8CA7 - chains A and E of the 9 polymer chains in the assembly; structure by electron microscopy, 2.06 A resolution.

Chain A:
Molecule: 16S rRNA
Source organism: Escherichia coli BW25113
Sequence (1540 nucleotides; row label = number of the first residue in the row; note: 633 numbers in that range are skipped by the numbering (no residue carries them; nothing is unmodelled there); a row labelled like 889A-889Z holds insertion residues (889A, then the next letters in order)):
     1 AAAUUGAAGA GUUUGAUC
   623 AUGGCUCAGA UUGAACGCUG GCGGCAGGCC UAACACAUGC AAGUCGAACG GUAACAGGAA
   683 GAAGCUUGCU UCUUUGCUGA CGAGUGGCGG ACGGGUGAGU AAUGUCUGGG AAACUGCCUG
   743 AUGGAGGGGG AUAACUACUG GAAACGGUAG CUAAUACCGC AUAACGUCGC AAGACCAAAG
   803 AGGGGGACCU UCGGGCCUCU UGCCAUCGGA UGUGCCCAGA UGGGAUUAGC UAGUAGGUGG
   863 GGUAACGGCU CACCUAGGCG ACGAUCC
889A-889Z CUAGCUGGUCUGAGAGGAUGACCAGC
890A-890Z CACACUGGAACUGAGACACGGUCCAG
891A-891Z ACUCCUACGGGAGGCAGCAGUGGGGA
892A-892Z AUAUUGCACAAUGGGCGCAAGCCUGA
893A-893Z UGCAGCCAUGCCGCGUGUAUGAAGAA
894A-894Z GGCCUUCGGGUUGUAAAGUACUUUCA
895A-895Z GCGGGGAGGAAGGGAGUAAAGUUAAU
896A-896Z ACCUUUGCUCAUUGACGUUACCCGCA
897A-897Z GAAGAAGCACCGGCUAACUCCGUGCC
898A-898Z AGCAGCCGCGGUAAUACGGAGGGUGC
899A-899Z AAGCGUUAAUCGGAAUUACUGGGCGU
900A-900Z AAAGCGCACGCAGGCGGUUUGUUAAG
901A-901Z UCAGAUGUGAAAUCCCCGGGCUCAAC
902A-902Z CUGGGAACUGCAUCUGAUACUGGCAA
903A-903Z GCUUGAGUCUCGUAGAGGGGGGUAGA
904A-904Z AUUCCAGGUGUAGCGGUGAAAUGCGU
905A-905Z AGAGAUCUGGAGGAAUACCGGUGGCG
906A-906Z AAGGCGGCCCCCUGGACGAAGACUGA
907A-907Z CGCUCAGGUGCGAAAGCGUGGGGAGC
908A-908Z AAACAGGAUUAGAUACCCUGGUAGUC
909A-909Z CACGCCGUAAACGAUGUCGACUUGGA
910A-910Z GGUUGUGCCCUUGAGGCGUGGCUUCC
911A-911Z GGAGCUAACGCGUUAAGUCGACCGCC
912A-912Z UGGGGAGUACGGCCGCAAGGUUAAAA
913A-913I CUCAAAUGA
   919 AUUGACGGGG GCCCGCACAA GCGGUGGAGC AUGUGGUUUA AUUCGAUGXA ACGCGAAGAA
   979 CCUUACCUGG UCUUGACAUC CACGGAAGUU UUCAGAGAUG AGAAUGUGCC UUCGGGAACC
  1039 GUGAGACAGG UGCUGCAUGG CUGUCGUCAG CUCGUGUUGU GAAAUGUUGG GUUAAGUCCC
  1099 GCAACGAGCG CAACCCUUAU CCUUUGUUGC CAGCGGUCCG GCCGGGAACU CAAAGGAGAC
  1159 UGCCAGUGAU AAACUGGAGG AAGGUGGGGA UGACGUCAAG UCAUCAUGGC CCUUACGACC
  1219 AGGGCUACAC ACGUGCUACA AUGGCGCAUA CAAAGAGAAG CGACCUCGCG AGAGCAAGCG
  1279 GACCUCAUAA AGUGCGUCGU AGUCCGGAUU GGAGUCUGCA ACUCGACUCC AUGAAGUCGG
  1339 AAUCGCUAGU AAUCGUGGAU CAGAAUGCCA CGGUGAAUAC GUUCCCGGGC CUUGUACACA
  1399 CCGCCCGUCA CACCAUGGGA GUGGGUUGCA AAAGAAGUAG GUAGCUUAAC CUUCGGGAGG
  1459 GCGCUUACCA CUUUGUGAUU CAUGACUGGG GUGAAGUCGU AACAAGGUAA CCGUAGGGGA
  1519 ACCUGCGGUU GGAUCACCUC CU
Unresolved in the structure: 1-13, 623-885, 889A-889Z, 890A-890Z, 891A-891Z, 892A-892Z, 893A-893Z, 894A-894Z, 895A-895Z, 896A-896Z, 897A-897Z, 898A-898Z, 899A-899Z, 900A-900Z, 901A-901Z, 902A-902Z, 903A-903Z, 904A-904Z, 905A-905Z, 906A-906Z, 907A-907Z, 908A-908Z, 909A-909Z, 910A-910Z, 911A-911Z, 912A-912Z, 913A-913I, 1168, 1403-1500, 1506-1529, 1535-1540
Modified residues: 2MG (2N-methylguanosine-5'-monophosphate) at position 966, 5MC (5-methylcytidine-5'-monophosphate) at position 967, 2MG (2N-methylguanosine-5'-monophosphate) at position 1207, 4OC (4n,o2'-methylcytidine-5'-monophosphate) at position 1402
Bound ions: K+ site 1: G925, G927, U1390, U1391; Mg2+ site 1 near C934 (its only coordinating residue here); Mg2+ site 2 near A937 (its only coordinating residue here); K+ site 2: U943, G944, G1233; Mg2+ site 3: G944, G945; Mg2+ site 4: A964, U1199; K+ site 3: U965, A1197, G1198; Mg2+ site 5: 2MG_966 (together with Omadacycline); K+ site 4: G971, G1233, U1364; Mg2+ site 6 near C972 (its only coordinating residue here); Mg2+ site 7: C979, C980, U981, G1222; K+ site 5 near C979 (its only coordinating residue here); 14 more Mg2+ sites not listed; 9 more K+ sites not listed
Ligand contacts:
  - spectinomycin (SCM): C1063, G1064, C1066, G1068, C1069, A1191, C1192, G1193, U1194, G1386, G1387, C1388
  - Omadacycline (U3B): U965, 2MG_966, U1052, G1053, C1054, C1195, A1196, A1197, G1198
From the paper describing this entry:
  - binding site for spectinomycin: C1063, C1066
  - Mg2+ coordination: 2MG_966

Chain E:
Name: Small ribosomal subunit protein uS5
Source organism: Escherichia coli BW25113
UniProtKB: P0A7W1 (RS5_ECOLI); residue numbers follow UniProt; this construct covers 1-167
Sequence (167 residues; each row starts with the number of its first residue):
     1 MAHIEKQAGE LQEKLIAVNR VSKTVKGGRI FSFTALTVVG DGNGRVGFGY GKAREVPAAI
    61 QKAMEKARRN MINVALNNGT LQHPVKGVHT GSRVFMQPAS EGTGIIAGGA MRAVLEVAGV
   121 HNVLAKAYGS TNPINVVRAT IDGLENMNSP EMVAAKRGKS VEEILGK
Unresolved in the structure: 1-18, 38-48, 66-167

Interface between chain A and chain E:
Residue-residue contacts (36):
  G15(A) - Ser22(E)  hydrogen bond to the sugar
  G15(A) - Lys23(E)  base contact
  G15(A) - Thr24(E)  hydrogen bond to the base
  G15(A) - Arg29(E)  hydrogen bond to the sugar
  A16(A) - Val21(E)  sugar contact
  A16(A) - Ser22(E)  hydrogen bond to the sugar
  U17(A) - Arg20(E)  phosphate contact
  U921(A) - Lys23(E)  sugar contact
  U921(A) - Thr24(E)  hydrogen bond to the sugar
  G922(A) - Thr24(E)  sugar contact
  G922(A) - Val25(E)  hydrogen bond to the sugar
  G922(A) - Lys26(E)  sugar contact
  A923(A) - Lys26(E)  phosphate contact
  U1070(A) - Val25(E)  phosphate contact
  U1070(A) - Ile30(E)  phosphate contact
  U1070(A) - Arg54(E)  hydrogen bond to the phosphate
  C1071(A) - Arg54(E)  salt bridge to the phosphate
  G1072(A) - Lys62(E)  salt bridge to the phosphate
  U1073(A) - Lys62(E)  salt bridge to the phosphate
  G1079(A) - Tyr50(E)  hydrogen bond to the phosphate
  A1080(A) - Val21(E)  phosphate contact
  A1080(A) - Ser22(E)  sugar contact
  A1080(A) - Thr34(E)  phosphate contact
  A1080(A) - Tyr50(E)  hydrogen bond to the phosphate
  A1081(A) - Val21(E)  phosphate contact
  A1081(A) - Ser22(E)  hydrogen bond to the phosphate
  A1081(A) - Lys23(E)  hydrogen bond to the phosphate
  A1082(A) - Lys23(E)  salt bridge to the phosphate
  U1194(A) - Gly27(E)  sugar contact
  A1396(A) - Thr24(E)  base contact
  A1396(A) - Arg29(E)  hydrogen bond to the phosphate
  C1397(A) - Arg29(E)  salt bridge to the phosphate
  A1398(A) - Thr24(E)  base contact
  A1398(A) - Val25(E)  hydrogen bond to the base
  A1398(A) - Gly27(E)  base contact
  A1398(A) - Gly28(E)  base contact
Also at the interface, not in a pair above, chain A (21 interface residues in all): G1193, C1195, G1387
Also at the interface, not in a pair above, chain E (16 interface residues in all): Lys52

Summary:
21 residues of chain A and 16 residues of chain E are in contact, with 13 hydrogen bonds and 5 salt bridges.
Polar contacts include G15(A)-Thr24(E), A1398(A)-Val25(E) and G15(A)-Ser22(E). Bound to chain A: Omadacycline
and spectinomycin. The paper reports a binding site for spectinomycin at C1063(A) and C1066(A); Mg2+
coordination by 2MG_966(A).
Chain A is 16S rRNA and chain E is Small ribosomal subunit protein uS5, both from Escherichia coli BW25113;
the structure, Omadacycline and spectinomycin bound to the 30S ribosomal subunit head, was determined by
electron microscopy (same publication as 8CAI, 8CEP, 8CF1, 8CF8, 8CGI, 8CGJ, 8CGR and 8CGU).
